Entry 5GAO (electron microscopy, 4.20 A resolution (low resolution: residue-level contacts below are approximate; hydrogen-bond / salt-bridge calls are withheld)); this record covers chains n and V of the 11 polymer chains in the assembly.

== Chain n ==
Name: Small nuclear ribonucleoprotein Sm D3
Organism: Saccharomyces cerevisiae
Reference sequence: P43321 (SMD3_YEAST); residue numbers follow UniProt; this construct covers 1-101
Amino-acid sequence (101 residues; each row starts with the number of its first residue):
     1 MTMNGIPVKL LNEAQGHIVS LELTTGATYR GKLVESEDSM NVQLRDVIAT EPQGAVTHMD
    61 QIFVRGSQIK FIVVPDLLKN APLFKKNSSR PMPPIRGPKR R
Unresolved in the structure: 1-3, 86-101

== Chain V ==
Molecule: Saccharomyces cerevisiae strain UOA_M2 chromosome 5 sequence
Organism: Saccharomyces cerevisiae
Sequence (96 nucleotides; numbered 65 to 160; the number before each row is that of its first residue):
    65 GAAAUUUAAU UAUAAACCAG ACCGUCUCCU CAUGGUCAAU UCGGUGUUCG CUUUUGAAUA
   125 CUUCAAGACU AUGUAGGGAA UUUUUGGAAU ACCUUU
Unresolved in the structure: 65-72, 105-127, 153-160

== Chain n / chain V interface ==
Contacting residue pairs (8):
  Asn4(n) - A132(V)
  Ser39(n) - U146(V)
  Met40(n) - U147(V)
  Asn41(n) - U146(V)
  Arg65(n) - U145(V)
  Arg65(n) - U146(V)
  Gly66(n) - U146(V)
  Ser67(n) - U146(V)
Interface residues without a listed pair, chain n (8 interface residues in all): Lys9

== Overview ==
The interface between chain n and chain V involves 8 residues on one side and 4 on the other.
Chain n is Small nuclear ribonucleoprotein Sm D3 and chain V is Saccharomyces cerevisiae strain UOA_M2
chromosome 5 sequence, both from Saccharomyces cerevisiae; the structure, Head region of the yeast
spliceosomal U4/U6.U5 tri-snRNP, was determined by electron microscopy, deposited together with 5GAM, 5GAN and
5GAP.
